PDB entry 1X2H | X-ray diffraction, 2.91 A resolution | chain A

Chain A:
Molecule: Lipoate-protein ligase A
Source organism: Escherichia coli
Notes: EC 6.3.2.-
UniProt: P32099 (LPLA_ECOLI); residues 1-337 here = UniProt positions 1-337
Chain sequence (337 residues; row label = number of the first residue in the row):
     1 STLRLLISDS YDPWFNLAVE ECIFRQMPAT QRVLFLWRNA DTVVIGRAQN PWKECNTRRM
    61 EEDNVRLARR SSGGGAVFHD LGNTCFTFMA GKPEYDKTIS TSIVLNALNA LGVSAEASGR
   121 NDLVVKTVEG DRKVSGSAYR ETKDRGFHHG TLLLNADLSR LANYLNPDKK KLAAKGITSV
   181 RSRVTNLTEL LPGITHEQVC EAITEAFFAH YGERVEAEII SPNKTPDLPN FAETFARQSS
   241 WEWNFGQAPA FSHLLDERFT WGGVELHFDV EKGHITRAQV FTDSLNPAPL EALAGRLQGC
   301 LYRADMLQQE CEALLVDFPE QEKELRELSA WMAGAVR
Not modelled in the structure: 176-182
Construct notes: modified residue (27, 60, 89, 306, 332)
Modified / non-standard residues: Mse27, Mse60, Mse89, Mse306, Mse332 (selenomethionine; parent Met)
Residues lining bound ligands: lipoic acid (LPA): Glu20, Glu21, Phe24, Arg70, Ser71, Ser72, Gly73, Ala138, Arg140, Phe147, His149, Leu285
Curated features (UniProtKB/Swiss-Prot):
  - natural variant: Gly74 (G74S: In lplA1 or slr1)
From the paper describing this entry:
  - binding site for lipoic acid: Leu17, Glu21, Phe24, Ser72, Ala138, Arg140, Phe147
  - mutagenesis - S72A (2-fold): decreased binding to lipoic acid
  - mutagenesis - S72A: decreased binding to ATP
  - mutagenesis - R140A: decreased catalytic activity
  - mutagenesis - R140A (1 order of magnitude): decreased binding to apoH-protein
  - mutagenesis - R140A: increased binding to lipoic acid

Summary:
Bound to chain A: lipoic acid. The paper reports a binding site for lipoic acid at Leu17, Glu21 and Phe24
among others; S72A reduces binding to lipoic acid.
Chain A is Lipoate-protein ligase A (Escherichia coli); the structure, Crystal Structure of Lipate-Protein
Ligase A from Escherichia coli complexed with lipoic acid, was determined by X-ray diffraction (same
publication as 1X2G).
